Entry 7PZL (electron microscopy, 2.80 A resolution); this record covers chains B and C of the 4 polymer chains in the assembly.

# Chain B (and C)
Protein: Capsid protein
Organism: Hepatitis B virus genotype D subtype ayw (isolate France/Tiollais/1979)
Notes: chain C of this document is another copy of the same molecule, construct and numbering; everything in this record applies to it too
UniProt: P03146 (CAPSD_HBVD3); residue numbers follow UniProt; this construct covers 1-183
Chain sequence (183 residues; numbered 1 to 183; the number before each row is that of its first residue):
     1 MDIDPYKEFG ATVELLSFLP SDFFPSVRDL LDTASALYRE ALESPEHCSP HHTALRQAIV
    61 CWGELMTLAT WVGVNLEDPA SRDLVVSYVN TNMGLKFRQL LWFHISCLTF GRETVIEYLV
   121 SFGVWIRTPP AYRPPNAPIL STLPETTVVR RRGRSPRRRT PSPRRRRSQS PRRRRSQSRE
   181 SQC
Unresolved in the structure: 144-183
Construct notes: engineered mutation V60 (Leu in P03146)
Ligand contacts:
  - fragment of triton x-100 (TRT), molecule 1: P5, Y6, V13, A58, C61, W62, L65, N92, M93, L95, K96, F97, Q99, L100
  - fragment of triton x-100 (TRT), molecule 2: Q57, V60, C61, E64
Swiss-Prot annotation at these positions:
  - region: S155 to Q177 (3 X 8 AA repeats of S-P-R-R-R-[PR]-S-Q), Q177 to C183 (RNA binding)
  - motif: R158 to R175 (Bipartite nuclear localization signal)
  - modified residue (Phosphoserine): S155, S162, S170
  - natural variant: T33 (T33N: In strain: Latvia), A80 (A80I: In strain: Latvia), F97 (F97L: Frequent mutation in chronic HBV carriers)
  - mutagenesis: S155 (S155A: Complete loss of replication), S162 (S162A: Complete loss of pregenomic RNA encapsidation and replication), S170 (S170A: Partial loss of replication)

# Chain B / chain C interface
Pairs across the interface (21; chain B residue first):
  P20(B) - Y132(C)
  D22(B) - P129(C)
  D22(B) - Y132(C)  hydrogen bond
  F23(B) - P129(C)
  F23(B) - Y132(C)  hydrophobic
  P25(B) - R127(C)
  D29(B) - R127(C)
  D32(B) - F18(C)
  T33(B) - F18(C)
  T33(B) - R127(C)
  S35(B) - E14(C)
  A36(B) - E14(C)
  L37(B) - V120(C)  hydrophobic
  R39(B) - E14(C)  salt bridge
  F122(B) - Y132(C)  hydrophobic
  A137(B) - Y132(C)  hydrophobic
  I139(B) - Y132(C)
  I139(B) - R133(C)
  T142(B) - S121(C)  hydrogen bond
  L143(B) - S121(C)
  L143(B) - P138(C)  hydrophobic
Interface residues without a listed pair, chain B (17 interface residues in all): S141
Interface residues without a listed pair, chain C (13 interface residues in all): L15, V124, A131, P134

# In short
The interface between chain B and chain C involves 17 residues on one side and 13 on the other; the contacts
include 2 hydrogen bonds and 1 salt bridge. Polar pairs include R39(B)-E14(C), D22(B)-Y132(C) and
T142(B)-S121(C). Bound to chain B: fragment of triton x-100.
Chain B and chain C are both Capsid protein (Hepatitis B virus genotype D subtype ayw (isolate
France/Tiollais/1979)); the structure, HBc-F97L premature secretion phenotype, was determined by electron
microscopy (same publication as 7PZ9, 7PZI, 7PZK, 7PZM and 7PZN).
